Entry 6RE1 (electron microscopy, 3.20 A resolution); this record covers chains Q and R of the 20 polymer chains in the assembly.

# Chain Q
Molecule: epsilon: Polytomella F-ATP synthase epsilon subunit
Organism: Polytomella sp. Pringsheim 198.80
Sequence (74 residues; each row starts with the number of its first residue):
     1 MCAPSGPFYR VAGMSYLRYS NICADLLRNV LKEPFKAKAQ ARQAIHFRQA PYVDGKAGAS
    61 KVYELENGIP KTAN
Unresolved in the structure: 1-2

# Chain R
Molecule: Mitochondrial ATP synthase subunit delta
Organism: Polytomella sp. Pringsheim 198.80
UniProtKB: D7P7X6 (D7P7X6_9CHLO); numbering as in UniProt (aligned over 1-199)
Sequence (199 residues; each row starts with the number of its first residue):
     1 MFGLKRAVTV GRRFISTSAA RMEAAAPAGP KEFTEVWNKK APSTLIVPEF PSNYTAVKAV
    61 GEGQVHGDAF PVNFYTPHSI LSQAQKDTVV LPGVDGYFGV KASHVPTIAQ LKPGVVELHS
   121 GAESEKFFVS GGFAFVHPNG VTDICVLEAA TLDQVDPAAV KSALAAASAA QPTDEFEQAA
   181 NRAAIELYSA LESAVEAKA
Unresolved in the structure: 1-22

# Interface between chain Q and chain R
Contacting residue pairs - 51 pairs, chain Q then chain R:
  Phe8(Q) with Ala179(R); Arg182(R); Ala183(R), hydrophobic; Glu186(R)
  Tyr9(Q) with Gln110(R)
  Ala12(Q) with Glu175(R); Phe176(R); Ala179(R), hydrophobic
  Gly13(Q) with Phe176(R)
  Met14(Q) with Phe176(R), hydrophobic
  Tyr16(Q) with Gly131(R); Gly132(R); Phe133(R), hydrophobic
  Arg18(Q) with Phe176(R)
  Tyr19(Q) with Ala183(R), hydrophobic; Glu186(R)
  Ser20(Q) with Gly131(R), hydrogen bond (side chain-backbone); Leu147(R)
  Asn21(Q) with Leu147(R)
  Cys23(Q) with Ser130(R), hydrogen bond (backbone-side chain); Leu187(R)
  Ala24(Q) with Ser130(R); Glu148(R)
  Leu26(Q) with Ala184(R), hydrophobic; Leu187(R), hydrophobic; Tyr188(R)
  Leu27(Q) with Phe128(R), hydrophobic; Ser130(R); Glu148(R); Ala150(R), hydrophobic; Leu187(R)
  Arg28(Q) with Glu148(R), salt bridge
  Val30(Q) with Val155(R); Asp156(R), hydrogen bond (backbone-backbone); Ala159(R); Val160(R); Leu191(R), hydrophobic
  Leu31(Q) with Ala150(R), hydrophobic; Gln154(R); Val155(R), hydrophobic; Asp156(R)
  Lys32(Q) with Asp153(R), hydrogen bond (side chain-backbone); Gln154(R), hydrogen bond (backbone-backbone); Asp156(R)
  Glu33(Q) with Asp156(R)
  Phe35(Q) with Gln154(R)
  Arg42(Q) with His78(R)
  Lys71(Q) with Phe176(R)
  Thr72(Q) with Phe176(R)
  Ala73(Q) with Asp174(R); Phe176(R)
Other interface residues (no listed pair), chain Q (27 interface residues in all): Val11, Ile22, Pro70
Other interface residues (no listed pair), chain R (29 interface residues in all): Pro113, Ala180

# Overview
27 residues of chain Q face 29 of chain R across their interface; the contacts include 5 hydrogen bonds and 1
salt bridge. Among the polar pairs are Arg28(Q)-Glu148(R), Ser20(Q)-Gly131(R) and Cys23(Q)-Ser130(R).
Chain Q is epsilon: Polytomella F-ATP synthase epsilon subunit and chain R is Mitochondrial ATP synthase
subunit delta, both from Polytomella sp. Pringsheim 198.80; the structure, Cryo-EM structure of Polytomella
F-ATP synthase, Rotary substate 2A, focussed refinement of F1 head and rotor, was determined by electron
microscopy, deposited together with 6RD4, 6RD5, 6RD6, 6RD7, 6RD8, 6RD9 and 46 further entries.
